Entry 6A5U (electron microscopy, 7.60 A resolution (low resolution: residue-level contacts below are approximate; hydrogen-bond / salt-bridge calls are withheld)); this record covers chains B and P of the 25 polymer chains in the assembly.

== Chain B ==
Name: DNA-directed RNA polymerase subunit beta
Organism: Komagataella phaffii (strain GS115 / ATCC 20864)
Notes: EC 2.7.7.6
UniProt: C4QZQ7 (C4QZQ7_KOMPG); residue numbers follow UniProt; this construct covers 1-1227
Amino-acid sequence (1227 residues; row label = number of the first residue in the row):
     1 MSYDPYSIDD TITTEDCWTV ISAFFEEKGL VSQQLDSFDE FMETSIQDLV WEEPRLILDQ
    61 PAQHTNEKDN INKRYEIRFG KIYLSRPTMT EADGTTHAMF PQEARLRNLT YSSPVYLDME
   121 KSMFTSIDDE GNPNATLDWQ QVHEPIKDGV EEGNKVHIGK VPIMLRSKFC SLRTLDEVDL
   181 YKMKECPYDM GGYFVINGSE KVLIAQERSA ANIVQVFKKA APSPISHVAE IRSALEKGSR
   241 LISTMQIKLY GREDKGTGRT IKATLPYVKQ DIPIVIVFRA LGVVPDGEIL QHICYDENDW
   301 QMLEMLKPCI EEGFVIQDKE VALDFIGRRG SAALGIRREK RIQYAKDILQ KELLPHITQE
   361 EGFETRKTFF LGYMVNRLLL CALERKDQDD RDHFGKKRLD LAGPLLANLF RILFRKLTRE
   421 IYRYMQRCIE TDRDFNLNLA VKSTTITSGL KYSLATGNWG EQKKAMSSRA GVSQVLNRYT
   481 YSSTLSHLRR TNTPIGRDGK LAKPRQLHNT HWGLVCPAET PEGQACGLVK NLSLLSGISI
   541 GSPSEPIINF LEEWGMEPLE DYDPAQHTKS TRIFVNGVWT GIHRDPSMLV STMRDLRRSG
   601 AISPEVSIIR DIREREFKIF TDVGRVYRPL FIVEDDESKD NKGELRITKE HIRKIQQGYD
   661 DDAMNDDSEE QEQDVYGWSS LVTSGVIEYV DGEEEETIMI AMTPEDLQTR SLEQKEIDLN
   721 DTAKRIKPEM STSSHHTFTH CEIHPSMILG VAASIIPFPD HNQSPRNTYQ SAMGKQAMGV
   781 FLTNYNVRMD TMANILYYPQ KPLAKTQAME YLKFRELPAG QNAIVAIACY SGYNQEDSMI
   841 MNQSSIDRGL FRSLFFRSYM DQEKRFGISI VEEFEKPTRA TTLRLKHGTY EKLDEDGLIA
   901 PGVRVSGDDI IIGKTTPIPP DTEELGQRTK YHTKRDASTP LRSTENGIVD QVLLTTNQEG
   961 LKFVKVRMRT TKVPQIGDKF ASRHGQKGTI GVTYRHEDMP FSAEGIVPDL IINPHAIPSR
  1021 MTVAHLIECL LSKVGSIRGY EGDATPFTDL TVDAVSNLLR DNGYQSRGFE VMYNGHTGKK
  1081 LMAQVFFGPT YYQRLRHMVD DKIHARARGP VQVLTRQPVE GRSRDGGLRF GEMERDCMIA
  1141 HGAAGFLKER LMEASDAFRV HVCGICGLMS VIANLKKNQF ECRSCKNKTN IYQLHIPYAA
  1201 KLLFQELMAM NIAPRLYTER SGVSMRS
Not modelled in the structure: 1-8, 129-152, 663-674, 712-718, 921-930, 1223-1227
Metal / ion sites: Zn2+: Cys-1163, Cys-1166, Cys-1182

== Chain P ==
Molecule: 11-nt RNA strand
Sequence (11 nucleotides; row label = number of the first residue in the row; numbering starts at 0):
     0 GGUGUCUUGG G
Metal / ion sites: Mg2+: G10 (shared with 2 residues of chain A)

== How chain B and chain P interact ==
Pairs across the interface - 14 pairs, chain B then chain P:
  Gly-471(B) / U6(P)
  Gln-474(B) / U7(P)
  Arg-490(B) / U7(P)
  Arg-490(B) / G8(P)
  Pro-521(B) / G8(P)
  Gln-776(B) / G8(P)
  Arg-884(B) / G0(P)
  Arg-935(B) / G0(P)
  Asp-936(B) / G0(P)
  Lys-979(B) / G10(P)
  Lys-987(B) / G10(P)
  His-1097(B) / G9(P)
  Val-1111(B) / G0(P)
  Arg-1124(B) / G1(P)
Other interface residues (no listed pair), chain B (20 interface residues in all): Thr-456, Asn-458, Ala-470, Glu-522, Ala-772, Lys-1102, Gln-1112
Other interface residues (no listed pair), chain P (9 interface residues in all): U2, C5

== In short ==
Chain B and chain P form an interface of 20 and 9 residues respectively. Cys-1163(B), Cys-1166(B) and
Cys-1182(B) form the Zn2+ site.
Chain B is DNA-directed RNA polymerase subunit beta (Komagataella phaffii (strain GS115 / ATCC 20864)) and
chain P is an 11-nt RNA strand; the structure, RNA polymerase II elongation complex stalled at SHL(-1) of the
nucleosome, with foreign DNA, tilt conformation, was determined by electron microscopy (same publication as
6A5L, 6A5O, 6A5P, 6A5R, 6A5T and 6INQ).
